7OHB - chains I and K of the 11 polymer chains in the assembly; structure by electron microscopy, 3.40 A resolution.

Chain I:
Molecule: 145-nt DNA strand
Source organism: synthetic construct
Sequence (145 nucleotides; numbered -72 to 72; the number before each row is that of its first residue; numbers below 1 keep their minus sign (DA-72 is residue -72)):
   -72 ATCAGAATCCCGGTGCCGAGGCCGCTCAATTGGTCGTAGACAGCTCTAGC
   -22 ACCGCTTAAACGCACGTACGCGCTGTCCCCCGCGTTTTAACCGCCAAGGG
    28 GATTACTCCCTAGTCTCCAGGCACGTGTCAGATATATACATCGAT

Chain K:
Molecule: TATA-binding protein
Source organism: Saccharomyces cerevisiae
UniProtKB: G4XSG8 (G4XSG8_YEASX); residues 1-240 here = UniProt positions 1-240
Chain sequence (240 residues; numbered 1 to 240; the number before each row is that of its first residue):
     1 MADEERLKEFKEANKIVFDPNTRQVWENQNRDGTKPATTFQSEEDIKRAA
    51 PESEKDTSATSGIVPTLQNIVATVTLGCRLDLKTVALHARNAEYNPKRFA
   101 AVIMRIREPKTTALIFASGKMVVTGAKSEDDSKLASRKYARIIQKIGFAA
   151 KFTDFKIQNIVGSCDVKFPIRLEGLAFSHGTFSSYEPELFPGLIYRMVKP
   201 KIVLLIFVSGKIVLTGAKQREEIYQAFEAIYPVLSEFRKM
Not modelled in the structure: 1-60

Chain I / chain K interface:
Residue-residue contacts - 15 pairs, chain I then chain K:
  DT60(I) with Arg98(K), salt bridge to the phosphate; Phe99(K), base contact
  DA61(I) with Phe99(K), sugar contact
  DT62(I) with Ile103(K), phosphate contact; Thr112(K), phosphate contact; Thr124(K), phosphate contact
  DA63(I) with Asn69(K), hydrogen bond to the sugar; Arg105(K), salt bridge to the phosphate; Thr112(K), hydrogen bond to the phosphate; Thr124(K), phosphate contact; Gly125(K), phosphate contact
  DT64(I) with Gln68(K), phosphate contact
  DA65(I) with Ser163(K), phosphate contact; Lys211(K), phosphate contact
  DC66(I) with Phe207(K), phosphate contact
Other interface residues (no listed pair), chain K (13 interface residues in all): Val213

In short:
Chain I and chain K form an interface of 7 and 13 residues respectively, with 2 hydrogen bonds and 2 salt
bridges. Among the polar pairs are DA63(I)-Asn69(K), DA63(I)-Thr112(K) and DT60(I)-Arg98(K).
Here chain I is a 145-nt DNA strand (synthetic construct) and chain K is TATA-binding protein (Saccharomyces
cerevisiae). Entry 7OHB (TBP-nucleosome complex) was determined by electron microscopy (same publication as
7OH9, 7OHA and 7OHC).
